PDB entry 6S5K | X-ray diffraction, 1.60 A resolution | chain A

[Chain A]
Molecule: Oxysterols receptor LXR-beta
From: Homo sapiens
UniProtKB: P55055 (NR1H2_HUMAN); residues 217-461 here correspond to UniProt positions 216-460 (UniProt number = residue number - 1)
Amino-acid sequence (245 residues; row label = number of the first residue in the row):
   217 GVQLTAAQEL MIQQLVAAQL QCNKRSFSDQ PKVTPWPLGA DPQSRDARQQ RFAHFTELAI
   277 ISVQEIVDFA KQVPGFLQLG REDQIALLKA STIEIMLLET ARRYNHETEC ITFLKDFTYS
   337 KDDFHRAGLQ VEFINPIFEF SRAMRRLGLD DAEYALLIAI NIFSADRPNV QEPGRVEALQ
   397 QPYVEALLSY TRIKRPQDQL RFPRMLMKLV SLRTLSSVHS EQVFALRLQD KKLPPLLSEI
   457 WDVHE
Not modelled in the structure: 217-218, 245-262, 460-461
Ligand contacts: KWE (3-(4-phenylbutylamino)-1,4-bis(phenylmethyl)pyrrole-2,5-dione): F243, F268, F271, T272, L274, A275, S278, I309, M312, L313, E315, T316, R319, F329, F340, A343, G344, L345, F349, I353, H435, Q438, V439, L442, L449, L453, W457
What the authors report for this chain:
  - binding site for KWE: H435

[Summary]
Chain A binds compound KWE. The paper reports a binding site for KWE at H435.
Chain A is Oxysterols receptor LXR-beta (Homo sapiens); the structure, LXRbeta ligand binding domain in
complex with small molecule inhibitors, was determined by X-ray diffraction, deposited together with 6S4N,
6S4T and 6S4U.
